8G2Q - chains C and J of the 6 polymer chains in the assembly; structure by X-ray diffraction, 2.37 A resolution.

# Chain C
Name: Cyclic GMP-AMP synthase
Organism: Mus musculus
Notes: EC 2.7.7.86
UniProtKB: Q8C6L5 (CGAS_MOUSE); numbering as in UniProt (aligned over 147-507)
Chain sequence (364 residues; row label = number of the first residue in the row):
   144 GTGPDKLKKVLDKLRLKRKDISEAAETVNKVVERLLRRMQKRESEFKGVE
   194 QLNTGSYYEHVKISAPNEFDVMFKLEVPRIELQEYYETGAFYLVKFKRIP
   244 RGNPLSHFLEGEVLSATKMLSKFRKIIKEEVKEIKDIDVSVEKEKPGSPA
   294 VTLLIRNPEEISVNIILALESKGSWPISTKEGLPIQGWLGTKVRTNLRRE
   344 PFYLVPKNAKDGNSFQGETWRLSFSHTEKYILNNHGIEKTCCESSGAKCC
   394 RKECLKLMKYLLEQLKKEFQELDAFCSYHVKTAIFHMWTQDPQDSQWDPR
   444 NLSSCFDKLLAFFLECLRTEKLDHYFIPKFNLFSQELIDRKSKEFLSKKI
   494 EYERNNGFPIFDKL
Not modelled in the structure: 144-148, 240-246
Construct notes: expression tag (144-146); engineered mutation Asn307 (Asp in Q8C6L5)
UniProt features mapped onto this chain:
  - region: Lys372 to Lys395 (DNA-binding)
  - motif: Leu154 to Leu159 (Nuclear export signal), Asp281 to Ser291 (Nuclear localization signal)
  - binding site (GTP): Thr197, Arg364 to Glu371
  - binding site (ATP): Ser199, Glu371, Lys402, Ser420 to Lys424
  - binding site (Mg(2+)): Glu211, Asp213
  - binding site (2',3'-cGAMP): Asp213, Gly290, Lys350, Arg364 to Ser366
  - binding site (Zn(2+)): His378, Cys384, Cys385, Cys392
  - site: Arg241 (Arginine-anchor)
  - modified residue: Lys156 (N6-lactoyllysine), Glu176 (PolyADP-ribosyl glutamic acid), Ser199 (Phosphoserine), Tyr201 (Phosphotyrosine), Glu272 (5-glutamyl polyglutamate), Ser291 (Phosphoserine), Glu302 (5-glutamyl glutamate), Lys372 (N6-acetyllysine), Lys382 (N6-acetyllysine), Lys402 (N6-acetyllysine), Ser420 (Phosphoserine), Lys491 (N6-methyllysine)
  - lipidation (S-palmitoyl cysteine): Cys392, Cys393, Cys459
  - cross-link (Glycyl lysine isopeptide (Lys-Gly)): Lys217 (interchain with G-Cter in SUMO), Lys271 (interchain with G-Cter in ubiquitin), Lys335 (interchain with G-Cter in SUMO), Lys372 (interchain with G-Cter in SUMO), Lys382 (interchain with G-Cter in SUMO), Lys399 (interchain with G-Cter in ubiquitin), Lys402 (interchain with G-Cter in ubiquitin), Lys409 (interchain with G-Cter in ubiquitin), Lys410 (interchain with G-Cter in ubiquitin), Lys464 (interchain with G-Cter in SUMO)

# Chain J
Molecule: Palindromic DNA18
Sequence (18 nucleotides; each row starts with the number of its first residue):
     1 ATCTGTACATGTACAGAT

# Chain C / chain J interface
Contacting residue pairs (15; chain C residue first):
  Arg161(C) with DA7(J), base contact; DC8(J), base contact; DA9(J), sugar contact
  Ile164(C) with DT10(J), sugar contact
  Ser165(C) with DA9(J), phosphate contact; DT10(J), phosphate contact
  Ala168(C) with DT10(J), phosphate contact; DG11(J), phosphate contact
  Asn172(C) with DG11(J), hydrogen bond to the phosphate
  Asn196(C) with DT12(J), hydrogen bond to the phosphate
  Tyr200(C) with DT10(J), hydrogen bond to the phosphate; DG11(J), hydrogen bond to the phosphate
  Tyr201(C) with DG11(J), phosphate contact; DT12(J), phosphate contact
  Lys372(C) with DT12(J), salt bridge to the phosphate

# In short
9 residues of chain C and 6 residues of chain J are in contact; the contacts include 4 hydrogen bonds and 1
salt bridge. Polar contacts include Asn172(C)-DG11(J), Asn196(C)-DT12(J) and Tyr200(C)-DT10(J).
Chain C is Cyclic GMP-AMP synthase (Mus musculus) and chain J is Palindromic DNA18; the structure, Structure
of Ternary Complex of mouse cGAS with dsDNA and Bound GTP, was determined by X-ray diffraction.
